7X0X - chains D and C of the 4 polymer chains in the assembly; structure by electron microscopy, 2.56 A resolution.

== Chain D (and C) ==
Molecule: Cryptochrome-2
Notes: chain C of this document is another copy of the same molecule, construct and numbering; everything in this record applies to it too
Reference sequence: Q96524 (CRY2_ARATH); residues 1-612 here = UniProt positions 1-612
Chain sequence (612 residues; numbered 1 to 612; the number before each row is that of its first residue):
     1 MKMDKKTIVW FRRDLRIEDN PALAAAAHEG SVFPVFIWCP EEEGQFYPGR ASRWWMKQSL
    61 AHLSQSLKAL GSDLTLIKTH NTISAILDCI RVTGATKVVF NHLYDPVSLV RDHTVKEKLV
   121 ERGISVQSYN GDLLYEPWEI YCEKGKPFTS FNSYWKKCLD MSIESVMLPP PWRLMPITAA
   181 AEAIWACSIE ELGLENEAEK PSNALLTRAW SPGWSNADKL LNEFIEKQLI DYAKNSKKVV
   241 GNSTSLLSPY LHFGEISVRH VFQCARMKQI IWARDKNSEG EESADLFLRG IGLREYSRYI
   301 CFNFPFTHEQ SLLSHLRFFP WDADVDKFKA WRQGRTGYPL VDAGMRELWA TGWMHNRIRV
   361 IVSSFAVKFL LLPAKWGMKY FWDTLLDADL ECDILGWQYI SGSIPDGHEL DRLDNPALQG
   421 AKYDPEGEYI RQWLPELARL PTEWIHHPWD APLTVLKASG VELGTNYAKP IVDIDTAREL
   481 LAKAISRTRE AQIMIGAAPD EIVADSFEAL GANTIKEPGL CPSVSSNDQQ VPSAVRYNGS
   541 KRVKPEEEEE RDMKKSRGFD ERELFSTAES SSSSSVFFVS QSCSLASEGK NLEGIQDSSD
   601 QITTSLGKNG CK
Not modelled in the structure: 1-4, 179-187, 306-310, 495-612
Differences from the reference sequence: engineered mutation Ala-374 (Trp in Q96524)
Residues lining bound ligands: FAD (flavin-adenine dinucleotide): Tyr-232, Thr-244, Ser-245, Leu-246, Leu-247, Ser-248, Leu-251, Phe-287, Gly-290, Ile-291, Leu-293, Arg-294, Trp-353, Met-354, His-355, Asn-356, Arg-359, Val-360, Ser-363, Phe-381, Leu-385, Asp-387, Ala-388, Asp-389, Cys-392, Asp-393, Leu-395, Gly-396, Trp-397
Curated features (UniProtKB/Swiss-Prot):
  - motif: Lys-541 to Lys-555 (Nuclear localization signal)
  - binding site (FAD): Tyr-232, Thr-244 to Ser-248, Asn-356, Asp-387 to Asp-389
  - binding site (Mg(2+)): Asn-235, Ser-243, His-355
  - binding site (ATP): Asn-356, Arg-357, Asp-406
  - site (Involved in electron transfer from the protein surface to the FAD cofactor): Trp-321, Trp-397
  - modified residue: Ser-587 (Phosphoserine), Ser-598 (Phosphoserine), Ser-599 (Phosphoserine), Thr-603 (Phosphothreonine), Ser-605 (Phosphoserine)
  - natural variant: Ile-83 (I83V: In strain: cv. Chi-1, cv. Co-1 and 3 more), Gln-127 (Q127S: In strain: cv. Bu-0, cv. Da(1)-12 and 7 more), Asp-326 (D326E: In strain: cv. Chi-1, cv. Co-1 and 3 more), Val-367 (V367M: In strain: cv. Cvi-0), Thr-476 (T476I: In strain: cv. Cvi-0), Ala-482 (A482G: In strain: cv. Chi-1, cv. Co-1 and 3 more), Ala-498 (A498S: In strain: cv. Chi-1, cv. Co-1 and 3 more), Phe-507 (F507L: In strain: cv. Chi-1, cv. Co-1 and 3 more), Gly-511 (G511E: In strain: cv. Chi-1, cv. Co-1 and 3 more), Val-543 (V543L: In strain: cv. Chi-1, cv. Co-1 and 3 more), Cys-611 (C611Y: In strain: cv. Chi-1, cv. Co-1 and 3 more)
  - mutagenesis: Trp-321 (W321A/F: Photochemically inactive in vitro. Undergo robust light-dependent photoreduction in an in vivo context via an alternative electron transport involving small molecule activators including ...), Trp-331 (W331A: Decreased light sensitivity. Enhanced photoreduction in the presence of added ATP), Gly-337 (G337E: Loss of activity), Trp-376 (W376A: Decreased light sensitivity. Enhanced photoreduction in the presence of added ATP), Gly-377 (G377R: Constitutive light response), Asp-387 (D387A: Impaired FAD-binding leading to impaired blue light-mediated inhibition of hypocotyl elongation and loss of blue light-induced degradation. Disturbed BHLH63/CIB1 and SPA1 interactions), Trp-397 (W397A: Photochemically inactive in vitro. Undergo robust light-dependent photoreduction in an in vivo context via an alternative electron transport involving small molecule activators including ATP ...), Tyr-399 (Y399A/F: Impaired ATP-mediated enhanced photoreduction and decreased affinity for ATP), Lys-541 (K541R: Impaired nuclear importation leading to reduced phosphorylation, physiological activities, and degradation in response to blue light ...), Lys-554 to Lys-555 (Impaired nuclear importation leading to reduced phosphorylation, physiological activities, and degradation in response to blue light ...), Ser-570 to Ser-575 (Reduced blue light-mediated phosphorylation and impaired blue light-dependent proteolysis and hypocotyl inhibition response; when associated with A-580, A-582, A-584, A-587, 598-A-A-599 and A-605 ...), Ser-580 (S580A: Reduced blue light-mediated phosphorylation and impaired blue light-dependent proteolysis and hypocotyl inhibition response ...), 6 further mutagenesis entries in UniProt

== How chain D and chain C interact ==
Pairs across the interface (57; chain D residue first):
  Arg-50(D) / Arg-439(C)
  Arg-50(D) / Ala-458(C)  hydrogen bond (side chain-backbone)
  Ala-198(D) / Thr-454(C)
  Ala-198(D) / Ala-458(C)
  Pro-201(D) / Pro-441(C)  hydrophobic
  Ser-202(D) / Arg-439(C)  hydrogen bond (backbone-side chain)
  Ser-202(D) / Ala-458(C)
  Asn-203(D) / Arg-439(C)
  Leu-205(D) / Arg-431(C)
  Leu-205(D) / Ala-438(C)
  Leu-205(D) / Arg-439(C)
  Leu-205(D) / Leu-440(C)
  Leu-205(D) / Pro-441(C)
  Arg-208(D) / Glu-428(C)  salt bridge
  Arg-208(D) / Arg-431(C)
  Lys-329(D) / Glu-462(C)  salt bridge
  Gln-333(D) / Thr-465(C)
  Gln-333(D) / Asn-466(C)
  Arg-335(D) / Thr-465(C)  hydrogen bond (side chain-backbone)
  Arg-335(D) / Asn-466(C)
  Arg-346(D) / Glu-436(C)  salt bridge
  Trp-349(D) / Arg-439(C)  hydrogen bond (backbone-side chain)
  Trp-349(D) / Ser-459(C)
  Trp-349(D) / Gly-460(C)
  Ala-350(D) / Ala-438(C)  hydrophobic
  Ala-350(D) / Arg-439(C)
  Glu-428(D) / Arg-208(C)  salt bridge
  Arg-431(D) / Leu-205(C)
  Arg-431(D) / Arg-208(C)
  Trp-433(D) / Pro-435(C)
  Pro-435(D) / Trp-433(C)
  Pro-435(D) / Pro-435(C)
  Glu-436(D) / Arg-346(C)  salt bridge
  Glu-436(D) / Glu-436(C)
  Ala-438(D) / Leu-205(C)
  Ala-438(D) / Arg-208(C)
  Ala-438(D) / Ala-350(C)  hydrophobic
  Arg-439(D) / Arg-50(C)
  Arg-439(D) / Ser-202(C)  hydrogen bond (side chain-backbone)
  Arg-439(D) / Asn-203(C)  hydrogen bond
  Arg-439(D) / Leu-205(C)
  Arg-439(D) / Trp-349(C)  hydrogen bond (side chain-backbone)
  Arg-439(D) / Ala-350(C)
  Leu-440(D) / Leu-205(C)
  Pro-441(D) / Pro-201(C)  hydrophobic
  Pro-441(D) / Leu-205(C)
  Thr-454(D) / Ala-198(C)
  Ala-458(D) / Arg-50(C)  hydrogen bond (backbone-side chain)
  Ala-458(D) / Ala-198(C)
  Ala-458(D) / Ser-202(C)  hydrogen bond (backbone-side chain)
  Ser-459(D) / Trp-349(C)
  Gly-460(D) / Trp-349(C)
  Glu-462(D) / Lys-329(C)  salt bridge
  Thr-465(D) / Gln-333(C)
  Thr-465(D) / Arg-335(C)  hydrogen bond (backbone-side chain)
  Asn-466(D) / Gln-333(C)
  Asn-466(D) / Arg-335(C)
Other interface residues (no listed pair), chain D (32 interface residues in all): Glu-199, Leu-206, Gln-432
Other interface residues (no listed pair), chain C (32 interface residues in all): Glu-199, Leu-206, Gln-432

== In short ==
The chain D/chain C interface involves 32 residues from each chain, with 10 hydrogen bonds and 6 salt bridges.
Among the polar pairs are Arg-208(D)/Glu-428(C), Lys-329(D)/Glu-462(C) and Arg-346(D)/Glu-436(C). Ligands of
chain D: flavin-adenine dinucleotide.
Chain D and chain C are both Cryptochrome-2; the structure, Cryo-EM Structure of Arabidopsis CRY2 in active
conformation, was determined by electron microscopy (same publication as 7X0Y).
